Entry 4LK1 (X-ray diffraction, 3.84 A resolution); this record covers chains B and D of the 6 polymer chains in the assembly.

Chain B:
Protein: DNA-directed RNA polymerase subunit alpha
From: Escherichia coli
Notes: EC 2.7.7.6
UniProt: C9QXI7 (C9QXI7_ECOD1); numbering as in UniProt (aligned over 1-234)
Sequence (239 residues; each row starts with the number of its first residue):
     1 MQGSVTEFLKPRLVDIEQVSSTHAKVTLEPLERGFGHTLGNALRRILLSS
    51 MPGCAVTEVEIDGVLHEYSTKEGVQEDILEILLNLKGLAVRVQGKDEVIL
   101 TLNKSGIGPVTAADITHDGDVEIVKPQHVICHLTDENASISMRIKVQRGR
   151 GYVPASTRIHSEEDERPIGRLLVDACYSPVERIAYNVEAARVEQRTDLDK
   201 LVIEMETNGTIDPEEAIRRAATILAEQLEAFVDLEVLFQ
Not modelled in the structure: 1-5, 161-171, 237-239
Construct notes: expression tag (235-239)

Chain D:
Protein: DNA-directed RNA polymerase subunit beta'
From: Escherichia coli
Notes: EC 2.7.7.6
UniProt: C5A0S8 (C5A0S8_ECOBW); residues 1-1407 here = UniProt positions 1-1407
Sequence (1407 residues; row label = number of the first residue in the row):
     1 MKDLLKFLKAQTKTEEFDAIKIALASPDMIRSWSFGEVKKPETINYRTFK
    51 PERDGLFCARIFGPVKDYECLCGKYKRLKHRGVICEKCGVEVTQTKVRRE
   101 RMGHIELASPTAHIWFLKSLPSRIGLLLDMPLRDIERVLYFESYVVIEGG
   151 MTNLERQQILTEEQYLDALEEFGDEFDAKMGAEAIQALLKSMDLEQECEQ
   201 LREELNETNSETKRKKLTKRIKLLEAFVQSGNKPEWMILTVLPVLPPDLR
   251 PLVPLDGGRFATSDLNDLYRRVINRNNRLKRLLDLAAPDIIVRNEKRMLQ
   301 EAVDALLDNGRRGRAITGSNKRPLKSLADMIKGKQGRFRQNLLGKRVDYS
   351 GRSVITVGPYLRLHQCGLPKKMALELFKPFIYGKLELRGLATTIKAAKKM
   401 VEREEAVVWDILDEVIREHPVLLNRAPTLHRLGIQAFEPVLIEGKAIQLH
   451 PLVCAAYNADFDGDQMAVHVPLTLEAQLEARALMMSTNNILSPANGEPII
   501 VPSQDVVLGLYYMTRDCVNAKGEGMVLTGPKEAERLYRSGLASLHARVKV
   551 RITEYEKDANGELVAKTSLKDTTVGRAILWMIVPKGLPYSIVNQALGKKA
   601 ISKMLNTCYRILGLKPTVIFADQIMYTGFAYAARSGASVGIDDMVIPEKK
   651 HEIISEAEAEVAEIQEQFQSGLVTAGERYNKVIDIWAAANDRVSKAMMDN
   701 LQTETVINRDGQEEKQVSFNSIYMMADSGARGSAAQIRQLAGMRGLMAKP
   751 DGSIIETPITANFREGLNVLQYFISTHGARKGLADTALKTANSGYLTRRL
   801 VDVAQDLVVTEDDCGTHEGIMMTPVIEGGDVKEPLRDRVLGRVTAEDVLK
   851 PGTADILVPRNTLLHEQWCDLLEENSVDAVKVRSVVSCDTDFGVCAHCYG
   901 RDLARGHIINKGEAIGVIAAQSIGEPGTQLTMRTFHIGGAASRAAAESSI
   951 QVKNKGSIKLSNVKSVVNSSGKLVITSRNTELKLIDEFGRTKESYKVPYG
  1001 AVLAKGDGEQVAGGETVANWDPHTMPVITEVSGFVRFTDMIDGQTITRQT
  1051 DELTGLSSLVVLDSAERTAGGKDLRPALKIVDAQGNDVLIPGTDMPAQYF
  1101 LPGKAIVQLEDGVQISSGDTLARIPQESGGTKDITGGLPRVADLFEARRP
  1151 KEPAILAEISGIVSFGKETKGKRRLVITPVDGSDPYEEMIPKWRQLNVFE
  1201 GERVERGDVISDGPEAPHDILRLRGVHAVTRYIVNEVQDVYRLQGVKIND
  1251 KHIEVIVRQMLRKATIVNAGSSDFLEGEQVEYSRVKIANRELEANGKVGA
  1301 TYSRDLLGITKASLATESFISAASFQETTRVLTEAAVAGKRDELRGLKEN
  1351 VIVGRLIPAGTGYAYHQDRMRRRAAGEAPAAPQVTAEDASASLAELLNAG
  1401 LGGSDNE
Not modelled in the structure: 1-7, 932-1134, 1377-1407
Bound ions: Zn2+ site 1: C70, C72, C85; Mg2+ near D460 (its only coordinating residue here); Zn2+ site 2: C814, C888, C895, C898

How chain B and chain D interact:
Pairs across the interface - 17 pairs, chain B then chain D:
  R44(B) - R538(D)
  L48(B) - R535(D)
  E80(B) - R551(D)
  E80(B) - L569(D)
  L83(B) - R551(D)
  N84(B) - R551(D)  hydrogen bond
  V180(B) - R535(D)  hydrogen bond (backbone-side chain)
  E181(B) - K531(D)  salt bridge
  E181(B) - R535(D)  hydrogen bond (backbone-side chain)
  R182(B) - E534(D)  salt bridge
  R182(B) - M581(D)  hydrogen bond
  R191(B) - K370(D)
  R191(B) - W409(D)
  R191(B) - D410(D)  salt bridge
  R191(B) - D413(D)  salt bridge
  T196(B) - E443(D)
  E206(B) - K531(D)
Other interface residues (no listed pair), chain B (14 interface residues in all): S49, K86, Y152
Other interface residues (no listed pair), chain D (14 interface residues in all): E532, S539

Overview:
The chain B/chain D interface involves 14 residues from each chain; the contacts include 4 hydrogen bonds and
4 salt bridges. Polar contacts include E181(B)-K531(D), R182(B)-E534(D) and R191(B)-D410(D). C70(D), C72(D)
and C85(D) form the Zn2+ site 1.
Here chain B is DNA-directed RNA polymerase subunit alpha and chain D is DNA-directed RNA polymerase subunit
beta', both from Escherichia coli. Entry 4LK1 (Crystal Structure Analysis of the E.coli holoenzyme) was
determined by X-ray diffraction (same publication as 4LJZ, 4LK0 and 4LLG).
